6LGN - chains O and B of the 46 polymer chains in the assembly; structure by electron microscopy, 5.30 A resolution (low resolution: residue-level contacts below are approximate; hydrogen-bond / salt-bridge calls are withheld).

[Chain O (and B)]
Molecule: Major capsid protein
From: Human herpesvirus 3
Notes: chain B of this document is another copy of the same molecule, construct and numbering; everything in this record applies to it too
Reference sequence: Q6QCL5 (Q6QCL5_HHV3); residues 1-1396 here = UniProt positions 1-1396
Sequence (1396 residues; row label = number of the first residue in the row):
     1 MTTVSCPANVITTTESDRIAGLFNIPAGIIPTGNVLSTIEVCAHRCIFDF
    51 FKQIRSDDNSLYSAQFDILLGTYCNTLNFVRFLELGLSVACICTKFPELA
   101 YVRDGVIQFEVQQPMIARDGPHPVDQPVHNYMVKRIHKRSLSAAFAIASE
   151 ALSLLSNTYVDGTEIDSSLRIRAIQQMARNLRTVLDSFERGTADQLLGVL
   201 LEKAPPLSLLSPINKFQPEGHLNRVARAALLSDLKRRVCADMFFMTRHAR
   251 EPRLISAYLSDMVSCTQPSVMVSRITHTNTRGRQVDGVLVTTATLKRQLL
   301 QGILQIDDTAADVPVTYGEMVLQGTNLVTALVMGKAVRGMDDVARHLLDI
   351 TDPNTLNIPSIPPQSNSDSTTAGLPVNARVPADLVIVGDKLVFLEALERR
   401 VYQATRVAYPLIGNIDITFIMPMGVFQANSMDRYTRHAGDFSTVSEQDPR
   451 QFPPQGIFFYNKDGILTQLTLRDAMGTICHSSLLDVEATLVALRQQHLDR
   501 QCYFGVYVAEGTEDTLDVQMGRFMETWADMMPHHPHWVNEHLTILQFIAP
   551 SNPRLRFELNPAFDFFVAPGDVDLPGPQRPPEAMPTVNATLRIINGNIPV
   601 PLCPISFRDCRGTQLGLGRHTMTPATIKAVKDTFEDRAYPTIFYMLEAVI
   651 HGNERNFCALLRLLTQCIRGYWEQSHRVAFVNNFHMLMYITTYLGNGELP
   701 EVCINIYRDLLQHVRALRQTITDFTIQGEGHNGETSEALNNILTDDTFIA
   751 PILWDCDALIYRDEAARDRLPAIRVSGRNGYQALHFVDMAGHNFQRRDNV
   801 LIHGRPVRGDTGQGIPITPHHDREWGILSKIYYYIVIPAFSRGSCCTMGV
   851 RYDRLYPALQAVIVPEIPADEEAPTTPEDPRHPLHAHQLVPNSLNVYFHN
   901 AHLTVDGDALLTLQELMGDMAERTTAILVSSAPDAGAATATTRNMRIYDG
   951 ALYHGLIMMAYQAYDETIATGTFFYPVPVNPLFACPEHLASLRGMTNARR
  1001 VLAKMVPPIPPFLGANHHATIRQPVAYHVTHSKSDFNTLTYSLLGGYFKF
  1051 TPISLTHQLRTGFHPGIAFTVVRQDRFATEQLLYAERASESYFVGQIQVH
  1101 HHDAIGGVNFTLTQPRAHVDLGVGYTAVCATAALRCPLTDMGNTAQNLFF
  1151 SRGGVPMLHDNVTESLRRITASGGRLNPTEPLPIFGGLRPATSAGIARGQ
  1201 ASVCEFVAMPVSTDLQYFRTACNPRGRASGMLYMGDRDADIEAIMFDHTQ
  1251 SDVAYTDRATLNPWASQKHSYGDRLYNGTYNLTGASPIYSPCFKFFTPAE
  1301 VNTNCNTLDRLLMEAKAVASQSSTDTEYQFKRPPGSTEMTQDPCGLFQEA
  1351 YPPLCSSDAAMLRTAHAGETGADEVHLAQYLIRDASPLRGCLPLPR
Disordered / not traced: 1-15, 349-374

[Chain O / chain B interface]
Pairs across the interface - 73 pairs, chain O then chain B:
  Arg18(O) with Asp67(B)
  Phe23(O) with Ile68(B); Leu69(B)
  Ile29(O) with Leu69(B)
  Ile30(O) with Thr72(B)
  Thr32(O) with Gly71(B); Thr72(B); Tyr73(B)
  Gly33(O) with Thr72(B); Tyr73(B); Cys74(B)
  Asn34(O) with Cys74(B)
  Val35(O) with Tyr73(B); Cys74(B); Asn75(B)
  Ser37(O) with Gln403(B)
  Thr38(O) with Gln403(B); Ala404(B)
  Ile39(O) with Gln403(B); Ala404(B)
  Glu40(O) with Ala404(B)
  Ser56(O) with Phe145(B); Ala146(B); Asn180(B)
  Asp57(O) with Ala146(B); Ile147(B); Ala148(B); Gln176(B)
  Asp58(O) with Ala148(B)
  Asn59(O) with Ala148(B); Ser149(B); Glu150(B)
  Leu61(O) with Arg172(B)
  Tyr62(O) with Ala151(B); Leu169(B); Ala173(B)
  Ala64(O) with Ile165(B); Leu169(B)
  Asp67(O) with Arg18(B); Leu22(B)
  Leu69(O) with Phe23(B)
  Thr72(O) with Ile29(B); Ile30(B); Pro31(B); Thr32(B); Gly33(B)
  Tyr73(O) with Gly33(B)
  Cys74(O) with Gly33(B); Asn34(B); Val35(B)
  Asn75(O) with Asn34(B); Val35(B); Thr38(B)
  Thr76(O) with Asn34(B)
  Ala146(O) with Ser56(B)
  Ala148(O) with Asp57(B); Asp58(B)
  Ser149(O) with Asn59(B)
  Ala151(O) with Tyr62(B)
  Ile165(O) with Ala64(B)
  Leu169(O) with Tyr62(B); Ala64(B)
  Arg172(O) with Leu61(B); Tyr62(B); Ser63(B)
  Ala173(O) with Tyr62(B)
  Gln176(O) with Asp58(B); Leu61(B); Tyr62(B)
  Asn180(O) with Ser56(B); Asp58(B)
  Gln403(O) with Thr38(B)
  Ala404(O) with Thr38(B)
Also at the interface, not in a pair above, chain O (50 interface residues in all): Leu22, Pro31, Leu36, Lys52, Arg55, Phe66, Ile68, Gly71, Leu77, Phe145, Glu150, Arg406
Also at the interface, not in a pair above, chain B (48 interface residues in all): Ser37, Ile39, Glu40, Lys52, Thr76, Arg406

[Summary]
50 residues of chain O and 48 residues of chain B are in contact.
Both chains are Major capsid protein (Human herpesvirus 3). Entry 6LGN (The atomic structure of varicella
zoster virus C-capsid) was determined by electron microscopy together with 6LGL from the same study.
